6N37 - chains A and B of the 10 polymer chains in the assembly; structure by electron microscopy, 3.80 A resolution.

== Chain A (and B) ==
Protein: TAR DNA-binding protein 43
Source organism: Homo sapiens
Notes: chain B of this document is another copy of the same molecule, construct and numbering; everything in this record applies to it too
Reference sequence: Q13148 (TADBP_HUMAN), isoform Q13148-4; residues 311-360 here correspond to UniProt positions 195-244 (UniProt number = residue number - 116)
Amino-acid sequence (50 residues; numbered 311 to 360; the number before each row is that of its first residue):
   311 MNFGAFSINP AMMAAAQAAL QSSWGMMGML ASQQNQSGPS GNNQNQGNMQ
Not modelled in the structure: 311, 348-360
Reported in the primary citation:
  - self-association interface (contacts with another copy of this molecule); pairs are residue here / residue on that copy: Q331-Q344, Q331, M336, L340

== Interface between chain A and chain B ==
Contacting residue pairs - 11 pairs, chain A then chain B:
  A329(A) with Q346(B)
  L330(A) with Q344(B)
  Q331(A) with S342(B); Q343(B), hydrogen bond (side chain-backbone); Q344(B), hydrogen bond (backbone-side chain)
  S333(A) with S342(B), hydrogen bond
  G335(A) with L340(B)
  M336(A) with M336(B); L340(B), hydrophobic
  M337(A) with M336(B)
  L340(A) with M336(B), hydrophobic
Also at the interface, not in a pair above, chain A (9 interface residues in all): Q343
Also at the interface, not in a pair above, chain B (9 interface residues in all): Q331, M337, G338

== Summary ==
The chain A/chain B interface involves 9 residues from each chain, with 3 hydrogen bonds. Polar pairs include
Q331(A)-Q343(B), Q331(A)-Q344(B) and S333(A)-S342(B). The paper reports a self-association interface involving
Q331(A), M336(A) and L340(A).
Both chains are TAR DNA-binding protein 43 (Homo sapiens). Entry 6N37 (SegA-sym, conformation of TDP-43 low
complexity domain segment A sym) was determined by electron microscopy together with 6N3A, 6N3B and 6N3C from
the same study.
